Entry 2C81 (X-ray diffraction, 1.70 A resolution); this record covers chain A.

# Chain A
Protein: Glutamine-2-deoxy-scyllo-inosose aminotransferase
Source organism: Bacillus circulans
Notes: EC 2.6.1.-
Reference sequence: Q8G8Y2 (Q8G8Y2_BACCI); residues 1-418 here = UniProt positions 1-418
Sequence (418 residues; numbered 1 to 418; the number before each row is that of its first residue):
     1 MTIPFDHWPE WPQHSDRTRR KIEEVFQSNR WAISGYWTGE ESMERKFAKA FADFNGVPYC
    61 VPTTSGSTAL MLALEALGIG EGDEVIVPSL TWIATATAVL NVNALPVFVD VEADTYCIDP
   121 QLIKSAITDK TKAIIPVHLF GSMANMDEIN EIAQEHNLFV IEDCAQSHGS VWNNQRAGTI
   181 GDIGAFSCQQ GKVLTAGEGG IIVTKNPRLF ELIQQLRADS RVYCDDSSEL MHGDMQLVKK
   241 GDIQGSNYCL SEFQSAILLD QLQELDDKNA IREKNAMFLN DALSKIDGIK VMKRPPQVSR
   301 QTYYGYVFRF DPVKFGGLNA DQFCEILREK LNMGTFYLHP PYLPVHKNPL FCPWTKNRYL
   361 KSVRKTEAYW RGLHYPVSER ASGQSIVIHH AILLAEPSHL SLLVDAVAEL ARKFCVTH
Not modelled in the structure: 1-7, 417-418
Ligand contacts: 4'-deoxy-4'-aminopyridoxal-5'-phosphate (PMP): Ser65, Gly66, Ser67, Leu70, Thr91, Trp92, Ala94, Thr95, Val137, Asp163, Ala165, Gln166, Ser187, Cys188, Gln189, Lys192, Gly199, Asn247, Tyr342
UniProt features mapped onto this chain:
  - modified residue: Lys192 (N6-(pyridoxal phosphate)lysine)

# Summary
Chain A binds 4'-deoxy-4'-aminopyridoxal-5'-phosphate.
Chain A is Glutamine-2-deoxy-scyllo-inosose aminotransferase (Bacillus circulans); the structure, Crystal
structures of the PLP- and PMP-bound forms of BtrR, a dual functional aminotransferase involved in ..., was
determined by X-ray diffraction, deposited together with 2C7T.
